Entry 7K7G (electron microscopy, 4.20 A resolution (low resolution: residue-level contacts below are approximate; hydrogen-bond / salt-bridge calls are withheld)); this record covers chains J and M of the 11 polymer chains in the assembly.

[Chain J]
Molecule: 147-nt DNA strand
Organism: Saccharomyces cerevisiae
Sequence (147 nucleotides; row label = number of the first residue in the row):
   147 ATCGGATGAT TTCTTACTAT TTCTTTTTTA ACTTTCGGAA ATCAAATACA CTAATATTAA
   207 AACGCGGGGG ACAGCGCGTA CGTGCGTTTA AGCGGTGCTA GAGCTGTCTA CGACCAATTG
   267 AGCGGCCTCG GCACCGGGAT TCTCGAT
Not modelled in the structure: 147-156, 280-293

[Chain M]
Protein: Centromere DNA-binding protein complex CBF3 subunit B
Organism: Saccharomyces cerevisiae (strain ATCC 204508 / S288c)
UniProtKB: P40969 (CBF3B_YEAST); residues 1-48 here = UniProt positions 1-48
Chain sequence (48 residues; numbered 1 to 48; the number before each row is that of its first residue):
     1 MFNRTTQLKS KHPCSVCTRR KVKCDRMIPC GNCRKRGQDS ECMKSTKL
Not modelled in the structure: 1-5
Ion coordination: Zn2+ site 1: Cys17, Cys24, Cys30; Zn2+ site 2: Cys33, Cys42
UniProt features mapped onto this chain:
  - DNA-binding region: Cys14 to Cys42 (Zn(2)-C6 fungal-type)

[Chain J / chain M interface]
Residue-residue contacts (6; chain J residue first):
  DT180(J) - Arg20(M)
  DT180(J) - Arg36(M)
  DT181(J) - Arg20(M)
  DC182(J) - Arg20(M)
  DC182(J) - Lys21(M)
  DC182(J) - Val22(M)
Also at the interface, not in a pair above, chain J (5 interface residues in all): DT179, DG183
Also at the interface, not in a pair above, chain M (5 interface residues in all): Arg19

[In short]
Chain J and chain M each contribute 5 residues to their interface. The Zn2+ site 1 is built by Cys17(M),
Cys24(M) and Cys30(M). Cys33(M) and Cys42(M) coordinate Zn2+ site 2.
Chain J is a 147-nt DNA strand (Saccharomyces cerevisiae) and chain M is Centromere DNA-binding protein
complex CBF3 subunit B (Saccharomyces cerevisiae (strain ATCC 204508 / S288c)); the structure, nucleosome and
Gal4 complex, was determined by electron microscopy, deposited together with 7K78 and 7K79.
